PDB entry 4AJ5 | X-ray diffraction, 3.32 A resolution | chains 1 and U of the 30 polymer chains in the assembly

== Chain 1 (and U) ==
Protein: Spindle and kinetochore-associated protein 3
From: Homo sapiens
Notes: chain U of this document is another copy of the same molecule, construct and numbering; everything in this record applies to it too
UniProt: Q8IX90 (SKA3_HUMAN); residues 1-101 here = UniProt positions 1-101
Chain sequence (101 residues; numbered 1 to 101; the number before each row is that of its first residue):
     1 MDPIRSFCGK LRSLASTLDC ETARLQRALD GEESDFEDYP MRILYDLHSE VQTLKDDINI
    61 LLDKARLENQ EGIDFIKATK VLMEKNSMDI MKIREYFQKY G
Disordered / not traced: 1, 101 (chain U: 101)
Differences from the reference sequence: engineered mutation Ile58 (Val in Q8IX90)

== How chain 1 and chain U interact ==
Pairs across the interface (4):
  Ser16(1) - Glu21(U)
  Thr17(1) - Thr17(U)  hydrogen bond
  Cys20(1) - Cys20(U)  disulfide
  Glu21(1) - Ser16(U)  hydrogen bond
Other interface residues (no listed pair), chain 1 (5 interface residues in all): Ser13
Disulfides between the chains: Cys20(1)-Cys20(U)

== In short ==
Chain 1 and chain U form an interface of 5 and 4 residues respectively; the contacts include 1 disulfide bond
and 2 hydrogen bonds. Polar contacts include Thr17(1)-Thr17(U) and Glu21(1)-Ser16(U).
Both chains are Spindle and kinetochore-associated protein 3 (Homo sapiens). Entry 4AJ5 (Crystal structure of
the Ska core complex) was determined by X-ray diffraction.
